8XCG - chains J and f of the 15 polymer chains in the assembly; structure by electron microscopy, 3.46 A resolution.

# Chain J
Name: Tip attachment protein J
From: Escherichia phage Lambda
UniProtKB: P03749 (TIPJ_LAMBD); numbering as in UniProt (aligned over 1-1132)
Amino-acid sequence (1132 residues; row label = number of the first residue in the row):
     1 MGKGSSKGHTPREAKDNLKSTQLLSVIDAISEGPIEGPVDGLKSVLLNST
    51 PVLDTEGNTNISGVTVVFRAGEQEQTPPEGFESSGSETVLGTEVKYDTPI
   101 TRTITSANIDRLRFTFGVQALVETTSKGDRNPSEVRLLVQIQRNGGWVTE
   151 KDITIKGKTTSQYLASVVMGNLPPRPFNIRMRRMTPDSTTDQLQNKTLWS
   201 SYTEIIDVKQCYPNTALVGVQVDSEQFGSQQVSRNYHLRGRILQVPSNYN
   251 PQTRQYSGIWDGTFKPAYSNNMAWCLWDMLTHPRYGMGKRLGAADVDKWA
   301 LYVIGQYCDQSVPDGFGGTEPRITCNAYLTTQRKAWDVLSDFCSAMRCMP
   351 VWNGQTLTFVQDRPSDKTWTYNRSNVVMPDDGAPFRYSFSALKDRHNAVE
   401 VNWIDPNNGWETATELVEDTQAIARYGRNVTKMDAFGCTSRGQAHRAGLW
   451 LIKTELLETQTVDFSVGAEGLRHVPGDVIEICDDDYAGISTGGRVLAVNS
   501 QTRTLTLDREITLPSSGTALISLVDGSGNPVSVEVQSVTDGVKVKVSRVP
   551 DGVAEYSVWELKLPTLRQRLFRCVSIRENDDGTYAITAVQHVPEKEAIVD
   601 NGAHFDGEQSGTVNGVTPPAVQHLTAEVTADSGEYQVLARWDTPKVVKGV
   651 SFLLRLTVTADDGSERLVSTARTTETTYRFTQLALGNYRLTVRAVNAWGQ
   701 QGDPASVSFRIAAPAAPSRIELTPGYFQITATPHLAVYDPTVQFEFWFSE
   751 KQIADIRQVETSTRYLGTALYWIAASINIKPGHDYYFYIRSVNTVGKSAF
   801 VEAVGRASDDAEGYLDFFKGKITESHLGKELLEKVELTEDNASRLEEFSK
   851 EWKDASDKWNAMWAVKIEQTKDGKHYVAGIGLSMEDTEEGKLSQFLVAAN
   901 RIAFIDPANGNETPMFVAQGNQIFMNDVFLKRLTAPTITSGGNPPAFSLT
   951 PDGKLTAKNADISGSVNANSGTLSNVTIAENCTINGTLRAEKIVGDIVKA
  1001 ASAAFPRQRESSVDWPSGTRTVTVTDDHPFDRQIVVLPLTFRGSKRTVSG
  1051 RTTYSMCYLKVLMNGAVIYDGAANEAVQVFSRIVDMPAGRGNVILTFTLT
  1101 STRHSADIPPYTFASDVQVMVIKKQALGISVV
Unresolved in the structure: 1-9, 608-1132
Cystine bridges: Cys-343/Cys-348

# Chain f
Name: Tail tip protein L
From: Escherichia phage Lambda
UniProtKB: P03738 (TIPL_LAMBD); residue numbers follow UniProt; this construct covers 1-232
Amino-acid sequence (232 residues; row label = number of the first residue in the row):
     1 MQDIRQETLNECTRAEQSASVVLWEIDLTEVGGERYFFCNEQNEKGEPVT
    51 WQGRQYQPYPIQGSGFELNGKGTSTRPTLTVSNLYGMVTGMAEDMQSLVG
   101 GTVVRRKVYARFLDAVNFVNGNSYADPEQEVISRWRIEQCSELSAVSASF
   151 VLSTPTETDGAVFPGRIMLANTCTWTYRGDECGYSGPAVADEYDQPTSDI
   201 TKDKCSKCLSGCKFRNNVGNFGGFLSINKLSQ
Metal / ion sites: 4Fe-4S cluster Fe: Cys-173, Cys-182, Cys-205, Cys-212
Small-molecule neighbours: 4Fe-4S cluster (SF4): Cys-173, Trp-175, Tyr-177, Cys-182, Cys-205, Lys-207, Cys-208, Cys-212, Arg-215, Asn-217, Asn-220, Phe-221
Curated features (UniProtKB/Swiss-Prot):
  - binding site ([4Fe-4S] cluster): Cys-173, Cys-182, Cys-205, Cys-212
  - mutagenesis: Cys-173 (C173S: Complete loss of tail assembly), Cys-182 (C182S: Complete loss of tail assembly), Cys-205 (C205S: Complete loss of tail assembly), Cys-212 (C212S: 96% loss of tail assembly)

# How chain J and chain f interact
Pairs across the interface (35):
  Gly-382(J) / Val-146(f)
  Ala-383(J) / Ser-144(f)
  Phe-385(J) / Ser-144(f)
  Arg-386(J) / Glu-142(f)  salt bridge
  Arg-386(J) / Leu-143(f)
  Arg-386(J) / Ser-144(f)
  Tyr-387(J) / Glu-142(f)
  Tyr-387(J) / Leu-143(f)  hydrogen bond (backbone-backbone)
  Phe-389(J) / Met-95(f)  hydrophobic
  Phe-389(J) / Gln-96(f)  hydrogen bond (backbone-side chain)
  Phe-389(J) / Gln-139(f)
  Ser-390(J) / Gln-96(f)  hydrogen bond (backbone-side chain)
  Ala-391(J) / Gln-96(f)
  Ala-391(J) / Gln-139(f)
  Leu-392(J) / Gln-96(f)
  Leu-392(J) / Val-99(f)  hydrophobic
  Lys-393(J) / Asp-159(f)
  Arg-395(J) / Asp-94(f)  salt bridge
  Arg-395(J) / Gln-96(f)
  Glu-400(J) / Leu-230(f)
  Glu-400(J) / Ser-231(f)  hydrogen bond (side chain-backbone)
  Thr-414(J) / Leu-230(f)
  Leu-416(J) / Leu-230(f)  hydrophobic
  Thr-420(J) / Cys-208(f)
  Gln-421(J) / Glu-192(f)  hydrogen bond (side chain-backbone)
  Gln-421(J) / Tyr-193(f)
  Ile-423(J) / Thr-172(f)
  Arg-428(J) / Leu-169(f)
  Lys-432(J) / Gln-232(f)  hydrogen bond
  Thr-459(J) / Asp-94(f)
  Gln-460(J) / Asp-94(f)
  Asp-483(J) / Ala-145(f)
  Asp-485(J) / Gly-86(f)
  Asp-485(J) / Ala-145(f)
  Tyr-486(J) / Thr-89(f)
Interface residues without a listed pair, chain J (27 interface residues in all): Pro-384, Ser-388, Ala-424
Interface residues without a listed pair, chain f (27 interface residues in all): Tyr-85, Cys-140, Ser-141, Ser-206, Lys-207, Lys-229

# Overview
The chain J/chain f interface involves 27 residues from each chain; the contacts include 6 hydrogen bonds and
2 salt bridges. Among the polar pairs are Arg-386(J)/Glu-142(f), Arg-395(J)/Asp-94(f) and
Phe-389(J)/Gln-96(f). Bound to chain f: 4Fe-4S cluster.
Chain J is Tip attachment protein J and chain f is Tail tip protein L, both from Escherichia phage Lambda; the
structure, Tail tip complex of bacteriophage lambda in the open state, was determined by electron microscopy
together with 8XCI, 8XCJ and 8XCK from the same study.
